PDB entry 7OCI | electron microscopy, 3.46 A resolution | chains G and H of the 9 polymer chains in the assembly

[Chain G]
Protein: Dolichyl-diphosphooligosaccharide--protein glycosyltransferase subunit WBP1
Organism: Saccharomyces cerevisiae S288C
Notes: EC 2.4.99.18
UniProtKB: P33767 (OSTB_YEAST); numbering as in UniProt (aligned over 1-430)
Sequence (430 residues; numbered 1 to 430; the number before each row is that of its first residue):
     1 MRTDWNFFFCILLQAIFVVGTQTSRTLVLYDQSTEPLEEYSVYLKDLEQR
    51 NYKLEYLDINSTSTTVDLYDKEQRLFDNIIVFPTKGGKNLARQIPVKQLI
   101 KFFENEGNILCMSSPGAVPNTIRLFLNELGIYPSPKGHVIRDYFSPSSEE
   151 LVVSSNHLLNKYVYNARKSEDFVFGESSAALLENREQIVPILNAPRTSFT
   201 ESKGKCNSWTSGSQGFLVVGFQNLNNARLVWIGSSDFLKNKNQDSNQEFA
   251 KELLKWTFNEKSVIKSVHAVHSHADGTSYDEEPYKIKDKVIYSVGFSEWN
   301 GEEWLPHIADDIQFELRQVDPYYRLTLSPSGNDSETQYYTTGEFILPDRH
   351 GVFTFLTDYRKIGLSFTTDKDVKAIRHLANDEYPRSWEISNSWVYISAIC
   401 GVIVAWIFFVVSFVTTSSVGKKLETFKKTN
Not modelled in the structure: 1-24, 418-430
Covalently attached groups: N-acetylglucosamine (NAG) linked to Asn60, Asn332
UniProt features mapped onto this chain:
  - glycosylation (N-linked (GlcNAc...) asparagine): Asn60, Asn332
What the authors report for this chain:
  - post-translational modification sites: Asn60, Asn332

[Chain H]
Protein: Dolichyl-diphosphooligosaccharide--protein glycosyltransferase subunit SWP1
Organism: Saccharomyces cerevisiae S288C
Notes: EC 2.4.99.18
UniProtKB: Q02795 (OSTD_YEAST); the author numbering skips numbers that UniProt does not, so the offset changes along the chain: 0-35 = UniProt 1-36; 37-286 = UniProt 37-286
Sequence (286 residues; numbered 0 to 286; 1 number in that range is skipped by the numbering (no residue carries it; nothing is unmodelled there); the number before each row is that of its first residue; numbering starts at 0):
     0 MQFFKTLAALVSCISFVLAYVAQDVHVSFPSTAGKS
    37 RVMIGKVEPRIGIDETVPTTITVEDPNEVIQVNFAIESTNKPFQNTLLIG
    87 LPNKNLEMAFEPEIKDNGKLSMYKYRIDLAKLDAALLQEASRSPEPIKAT
   137 LILASSTAKPKENLFREILQLNLNFDVDHSDSSLVDKFGIKPEIHHIFHA
   187 EPKRVAKPIAVIFVLIIFITILSLIVTWLNSCAAAFNNIPTGVTAVYFLG
   237 FIATIVGFEVIFARYYLGTSIFETLFSSLYLGAPGLLTSTKFLRSFGQTI
Not modelled in the structure: 0-24, 284-286

[Interface between chain G and chain H]
Contacting residue pairs (68; chain G residue first):
  Tyr143(G) - Phe79(H)
  Tyr143(G) - Gln80(H)
  Tyr143(G) - Ala140(H)  hydrophobic
  Tyr143(G) - Ser142(H)
  Phe144(G) - Ala140(H)  hydrophobic
  Phe144(G) - Asn149(H)
  Leu159(G) - Asn91(H)
  Arg185(G) - Phe174(H)
  Arg196(G) - Glu93(H)
  Arg196(G) - Phe151(H)
  Thr197(G) - Gln80(H)
  Phe199(G) - Gln80(H)
  Glu201(G) - Phe79(H)
  Ser211(G) - Ala95(H)
  Ser213(G) - Asn91(H)
  Gln214(G) - Asn91(H)
  Gln214(G) - Glu93(H)
  Asp311(G) - Gly175(H)
  Asp311(G) - Ile176(H)
  Gln313(G) - Ile176(H)
  Gln313(G) - Lys177(H)  hydrogen bond (side chain-backbone)
  Tyr322(G) - Ile180(H)
  Tyr323(G) - His182(H)
  Tyr323(G) - Phe184(H)
  Arg324(G) - Lys177(H)
  Arg324(G) - Pro178(H)  hydrogen bond (side chain-backbone)
  Arg324(G) - Glu179(H)
  Arg324(G) - Ile180(H)  hydrogen bond (backbone-backbone)
  Leu325(G) - His181(H)
  Ile345(G) - Phe184(H)  hydrophobic
  Leu346(G) - Phe184(H)
  Asp348(G) - His182(H)
  Asp348(G) - Phe184(H)
  Arg385(G) - Tyr252(H)  hydrogen bond (side chain-backbone)
  Arg385(G) - Gly254(H)
  Ser386(G) - Tyr252(H)  hydrogen bond
  Trp387(G) - Tyr252(H)
  Ser390(G) - Arg190(H)
  Ser390(G) - Val191(H)  hydrogen bond (side chain-backbone)
  Ser390(G) - Ala196(H)
  Asn391(G) - Val191(H)
  Trp393(G) - Lys193(H)
  Trp393(G) - Val200(H)
  Val394(G) - Phe199(H)  hydrophobic
  Val394(G) - Ile203(H)
  Ile396(G) - Tyr252(H)
  Ser397(G) - Val200(H)
  Ser397(G) - Ile203(H)
  Gly401(G) - Ile207(H)
  Ile403(G) - Glu245(H)
  Ala405(G) - Trp214(H)
  Trp406(G) - Ile241(H)  hydrophobic
  Trp406(G) - Glu245(H)
  Ile407(G) - Glu245(H)
  Phe408(G) - Trp214(H)  hydrophobic
  Phe408(G) - Leu215(H)  hydrophobic
  Phe409(G) - Trp214(H)  hydrophobic
  Val414(G) - Phe234(H)  hydrophobic
  Val414(G) - Phe282(H)
  Thr415(G) - Ala221(H)
  Thr415(G) - Phe222(H)
  Thr415(G) - Asn223(H)
  Thr415(G) - Asn224(H)
  Thr415(G) - Ile225(H)
  Thr415(G) - Phe234(H)
  Thr416(G) - Ala221(H)  hydrogen bond (side chain-backbone)
  Thr416(G) - Asn224(H)
  Ser417(G) - Asn223(H)
Also at the interface, not in a pair above, chain G (53 interface residues in all): Asn184, Glu186, Asn193, Lys287, Glu315, Thr326, Pro347, Arg360, Glu388, Ile389, Ala398, Val410, Val411
Also at the interface, not in a pair above, chain H (53 interface residues in all): Leu84, Leu92, Ile138, Ser141, Leu150, Leu170, His185, Leu210, Ile211, Phe237, Ile238, Leu253, Phe278

[Summary]
Chain G and chain H each contribute 53 residues to their interface, with 7 hydrogen bonds. Polar pairs include
Gln313(G)-Lys177(H), Arg324(G)-Pro178(H) and Arg385(G)-Tyr252(H). N-acetylglucosamine is covalently linked to
Asn60(G) and Asn332(G). The paper reports modification sites Asn60(G) and Asn332(G).
Here chain G is Dolichyl-diphosphooligosaccharide--protein glycosyltransferase subunit WBP1 and chain H is
Dolichyl-diphosphooligosaccharide--protein glycosyltransferase subunit SWP1, both from Saccharomyces
cerevisiae S288C. Entry 7OCI (Cryo-EM structure of yeast Ost6p containing oligosaccharyltransferase complex)
was determined by electron microscopy.
